PDB entry 4MTD | X-ray diffraction, 2.50 A resolution | chains A and D of the 6 polymer chains in the assembly

# Chain A (and D)
Name: Zinc uptake regulation protein
From: Escherichia coli
Notes: chain D of this document is another copy of the same molecule, construct and numbering; everything in this record applies to it too
UniProtKB: P0AC51 (ZUR_ECOLI); residue numbers follow UniProt; this construct covers 1-171
Sequence (171 residues; row label = number of the first residue in the row):
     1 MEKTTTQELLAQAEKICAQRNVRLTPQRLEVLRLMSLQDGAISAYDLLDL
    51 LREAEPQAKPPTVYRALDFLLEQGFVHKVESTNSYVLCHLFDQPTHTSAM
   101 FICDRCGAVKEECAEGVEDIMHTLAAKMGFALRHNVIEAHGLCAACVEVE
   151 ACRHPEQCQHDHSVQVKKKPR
Disordered / not traced: 1-3, 153-171 (chain D: 1, 153-171)
Bound ions: Zn2+ site 1: His77, Cys88, His96, Glu111; Zn2+ site 2: Cys103, Cys106, Cys143, Cys146
Reported in the primary citation:
  - Zn2+ coordination: His77, Cys88, His96, Cys103, Cys106, Glu111, Cys143, Cys146
  - mutagenesis - C88S, C103S: abolished binding to znuABC operator DNA
  - mutagenesis - C103S: abolished binding to Zn2+
  - mutagenesis - C88S: decreased binding to Zn2+
  - binding site for znuABC operator DNA: Arg23, Thr25, Gln27, Arg28, Ala44 to Glu72
  - specificity-determining residues: Tyr45 (by similarity / conservation)
  - self-association interface (contacts with another copy of this molecule); pairs are residue here / residue on that copy: Asp49-Arg52 (salt bridge)
  - mutagenesis - D49A, R52A: unchanged binding to Zn2+
  - mutagenesis - R52A (K_d2_ = 220 nM): decreased binding to znuABC operator DNA

# Interface between chain A and chain D
Pairs across the interface (70):
  Glu80(A) with Glu80(D); Ser81(D)
  Ser81(A) with Glu80(D)
  Ala99(A) with Met121(D), hydrophobic
  Phe101(A) with Met121(D); Leu124(D), hydrophobic; Ala125(D), hydrophobic; Met128(D), hydrophobic; Phe130(D), hydrophobic; Leu132(D), hydrophobic
  Ile102(A) with Phe130(D)
  Glu112(A) with Leu124(D); Met128(D)
  Cys113(A) with Leu124(D)
  Ala114(A) with Leu124(D), hydrophobic
  Gly116(A) with Ile120(D)
  Val117(A) with Ile120(D), hydrophobic; Met121(D), hydrophobic
  Ile120(A) with Gly116(D); Val117(D); Ile120(D), hydrophobic
  Met121(A) with Ala99(D), hydrophobic; Phe101(D), hydrophobic; Ile137(D), hydrophobic; Ala139(D), hydrophobic
  Met128(A) with Glu112(D)
  Gly129(A) with Cys143(D); Ala144(D), hydrogen bond (backbone-backbone); Val147(D)
  Phe130(A) with Phe101(D), hydrophobic; Ile102(D); Gly141(D); Leu142(D); Cys143(D), hydrophobic
  Ala131(A) with Gly141(D); Leu142(D), hydrogen bond (backbone-backbone)
  Leu132(A) with His140(D)
  Arg133(A) with Asp104(D), salt bridge; Arg105(D); His140(D), hydrogen bond (backbone-backbone); Gly141(D); Leu142(D)
  His134(A) with Ala139(D); His140(D), hydrogen bond (backbone-backbone)
  Asn135(A) with Glu138(D); Ala139(D)
  Val136(A) with Val136(D); Ile137(D); Glu138(D), hydrogen bond (backbone-backbone)
  Ile137(A) with Met121(D), hydrophobic; Val136(D)
  Glu138(A) with Asn135(D); Val136(D), hydrogen bond (backbone-backbone)
  Ala139(A) with Phe130(D); Leu132(D), hydrophobic; His134(D); Asn135(D)
  His140(A) with Leu132(D); Arg133(D), hydrogen bond (backbone-backbone); His134(D), hydrogen bond (backbone-backbone)
  Gly141(A) with Phe130(D); Ala131(D); Arg133(D)
  Leu142(A) with Phe130(D); Ala131(D), hydrogen bond (backbone-backbone)
  Cys143(A) with Gly129(D); Phe130(D), hydrophobic
  Ala144(A) with Gly129(D), hydrogen bond (backbone-backbone)
  Val147(A) with Gly129(D); Ala131(D), hydrophobic
Interface residues without a listed pair, chain A (35 interface residues in all): Asn83, Cys103, Lys110, Leu124, Ala125
Interface residues without a listed pair, chain D (35 interface residues in all): Asn83, Cys103, Ala114

# Overview
Chain A and chain D each contribute 35 residues to their interface; the contacts include 10 hydrogen bonds and
1 salt bridge. Polar contacts include Arg133(A)-Asp104(D), Gly129(A)-Ala144(D) and Ala131(A)-Leu142(D). From
the paper: a binding site for znuABC operator DNA at Arg23(A), Thr25(A) and Gln27(A) among others; C88S and
C103S of chain A abolish binding to znuABC operator DNA; 4 substitutions were tested in all.
Both chains are Zinc uptake regulation protein (Escherichia coli). Entry 4MTD (Zinc Uptake Regulator Complexed
With Zinc AND DNA) was determined by X-ray diffraction (same publication as 4MTE).
